8QFH - chain A; structure by X-ray diffraction, 1.80 A resolution.

== Chain A ==
Name: Family 3 adenylate cyclase
From: Oscillatoria acuminata PCC 6304
UniProt: K9TLZ5 (K9TLZ5_9CYAN); residue numbers follow UniProt; this construct covers 1-350
Sequence (350 residues; numbered 1 to 350; the number before each row is that of its first residue):
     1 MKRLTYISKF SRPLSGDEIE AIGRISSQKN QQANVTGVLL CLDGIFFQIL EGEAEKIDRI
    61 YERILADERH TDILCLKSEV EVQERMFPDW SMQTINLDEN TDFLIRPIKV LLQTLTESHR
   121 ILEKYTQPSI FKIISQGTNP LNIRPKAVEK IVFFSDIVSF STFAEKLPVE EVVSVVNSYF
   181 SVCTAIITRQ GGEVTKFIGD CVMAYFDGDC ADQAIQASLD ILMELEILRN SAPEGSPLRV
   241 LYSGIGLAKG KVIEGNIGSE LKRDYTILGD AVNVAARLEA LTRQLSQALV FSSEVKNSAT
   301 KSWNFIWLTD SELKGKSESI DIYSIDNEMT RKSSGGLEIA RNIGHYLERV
Metal / ion sites: Mg2+ site 1: Asp156, Ile157, Asp200 (together with ATP); Mg2+ site 2: Asp156, Asp200 (together with ATP)
Ligand contacts:
  - ATP (adenosine-5'-triphosphate): Phe154, Asp156, Ile157, Val158, Ser159, Phe160, Ser161, Ile198, Gly199, Asp200, Met203, Ile267, Leu268, Gly269, Asp270, Val272, Asn273, Ala276, Arg283
  - FMN (flavin mononucleotide): Tyr6, Ile22, Ile25, Ser26, Lys29, Asn30, Leu39, Phe46, Gln48, Leu50, Ile60, Arg63, Ile64, Asp67, Arg69, His70, Met92
Reported in the primary citation:
  - binding site for ATP: Phe154, Ile198, Gly269, Asp270, Asn273
  - conformationally variable residues (side-chain flip): Asp156
  - Mg2+ coordination: Asp156

== In short ==
Ligands of chain A: flavin mononucleotide and ATP. Asp156, Ile157 and Asp200 coordinate Mg2+ site 1. The Mg2+
site 2 is built by Asp156 and Asp200. The paper reports a binding site for ATP at Phe154, Ile198 and Gly269
among others; Mg2+ coordination by Asp156.
Chain A is Family 3 adenylate cyclase (Oscillatoria acuminata PCC 6304); the structure, Room temperature
crystal structure of the Photoactivated Adenylate Cyclase OaPAC with ATP bound, was determined by X-ray
diffraction (same publication as 8QFE, 8QFG, 8QFI and 8QFJ).
